7ZGR - chains B and D of the 6 polymer chains in the assembly; structure by electron microscopy, 2.60 A resolution.

# Chain B
Protein: mRNA 3'-end-processing protein YTH1
Source organism: Saccharomyces cerevisiae
Reference sequence: A0A6A5Q2R8 (A0A6A5Q2R8_YEASX); numbering as in UniProt (aligned over 1-208)
Chain sequence (208 residues; row label = number of the first residue in the row):
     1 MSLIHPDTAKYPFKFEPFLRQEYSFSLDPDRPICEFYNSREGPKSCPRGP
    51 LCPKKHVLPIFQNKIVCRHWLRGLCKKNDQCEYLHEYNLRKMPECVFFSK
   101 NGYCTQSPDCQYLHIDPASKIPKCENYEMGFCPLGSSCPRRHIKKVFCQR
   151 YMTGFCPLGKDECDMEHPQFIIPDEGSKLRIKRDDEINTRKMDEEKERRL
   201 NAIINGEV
Not modelled in the structure: 95-208
Metal / ion sites: Zn2+ site 1: Cys34, Cys46, Cys52, His56; Zn2+ site 2: Cys67, Cys75, Cys81, His85

# Chain D
Protein: Polyadenylation factor subunit 2
Source organism: Saccharomyces cerevisiae
Reference sequence: A0A6A5Q543 (A0A6A5Q543_YEASX); residues 1-465 here = UniProt positions 1-465
Chain sequence (465 residues; numbered 1 to 465; the number before each row is that of its first residue):
     1 MDGHNQNQYQNQNQIQQSQQPPLKKYVTQRRSVDVSSPYINLYYNRRHGL
    51 PNLVVEPETSYTIDIMPPNAYRGRDRVINLPSKFTHLSSNKVKHVIPAIQ
   101 WTPEGRRLVVATYSGEFSLWNASSFTFETLMQAHDSAVTTMKYSHDSDWM
   151 ISGDADGMIKIWQPNFSMVKEIDAAHTESIRDMAFSSNDSKFVTCSDDNI
   201 LKIWNFSNGKQERVLSGHHWDVKSCDWHPEMGLIASASKDNLVKLWDPRS
   251 GNCISSILKFKHTVLKTRFQPTKGNLLMAISKDKSCRVFDIRYSMKELMC
   301 VRDETDYMTLEWHPINESMFTLACYDGSLKHFDLLQNLNEPILTIPYAHD
   351 KCITSLSYNPVGHIFATAAKDRTIRFWTRARPIDPNAYDDPTYNNKKING
   401 WFFGINNDINAVREKSEFGAAPPPPATLEPHALPNMNGFINKKPRQEIPG
   451 IDSNIKSSTLPGLSI
Not modelled in the structure: 1-27, 423-465

# How chain B and chain D interact
Pairs across the interface - 14 pairs, chain B then chain D:
  Arg72(B) - Arg106(D)  hydrogen bond (backbone-side chain)
  Arg72(B) - Arg107(D)  hydrogen bond (backbone-side chain)
  Arg72(B) - Asn121(D)  hydrogen bond
  Gly73(B) - Asn165(D)
  Leu74(B) - Arg107(D)
  Leu74(B) - Leu119(D)  hydrophobic
  Leu74(B) - Phe166(D)  hydrophobic
  Cys75(B) - Asn165(D)  hydrogen bond (backbone-side chain)
  Lys76(B) - Met131(D)
  Lys76(B) - Asn165(D)
  Lys76(B) - Phe166(D)  hydrogen bond (side chain-backbone)
  Lys76(B) - Ser167(D)
  Asn78(B) - Gln163(D)
  Asn78(B) - Asn165(D)  hydrogen bond
Other interface residues (no listed pair), chain D (10 interface residues in all): Pro164

# Overview
Chain B and chain D form an interface of 6 and 10 residues respectively, with 6 hydrogen bonds. Among the
polar pairs are Arg72(B)-Arg106(D), Arg72(B)-Arg107(D) and Arg72(B)-Asn121(D). The Zn2+ site 1 is built by
Cys34(B), Cys46(B), Cys52(B) and His56(B).
Chain B is mRNA 3'-end-processing protein YTH1 and chain D is Polyadenylation factor subunit 2, both from
Saccharomyces cerevisiae; the structure, Polymerase module of yeast CPF in complex with Mpe1, the yPIM of Cft2
and the pre-cleaved ..., was determined by electron microscopy together with 7ZGP and 7ZGQ from the same
study.
